Entry 9MH1 (electron microscopy, 2.10 A resolution); this record covers chains C and D of the 18 polymer chains in the assembly.

Chain C:
Molecule: Photosystem I iron-sulfur center
From: Dunaliella tertiolecta
Notes: EC 1.97.1.12
Amino-acid sequence (81 residues; numbered 1 to 81; the number before each row is that of its first residue):
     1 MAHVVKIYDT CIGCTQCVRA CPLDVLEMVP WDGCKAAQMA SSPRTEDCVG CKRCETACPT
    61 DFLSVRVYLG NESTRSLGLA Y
Unresolved in the structure: 1
Bound ions: 4Fe-4S cluster Fe site 1: C11, C14, C17, C58; 4Fe-4S cluster Fe site 2: C21, C48, C51, C54
Residues lining bound ligands:
  - 4Fe-4S cluster (SF4), molecule 1: V5, A20, C21, P22, L23, V25, L26, C48, V49, G50, C51, K52, R53, C54, V67
  - 4Fe-4S cluster (SF4), molecule 2: I7, C11, I12, G13, C14, T15, Q16, C17, M28, A40, C54, A57, C58, P59, T60, S64, V65

Chain D:
Molecule: Photosystem I reaction center subunit II, chloroplastic
From: Dunaliella tertiolecta
Amino-acid sequence (193 residues; row label = number of the first residue in the row):
     1 MQALRSTSAA SRASCRPSYE GRRAAFVVRA EAAPAAGAPP AAPKKKAPPP PWKQPELDPD
    61 TPSPIFGGST GGLLRKAQVE EFYVTTWESP KEQIFEMPTG GAAIMRKGPN LLKFARKEQC
   121 LALTTQLRTK FKMTPCFYRV YADGKVEYLH PKDGVYPEKV NAGRVGVNQN MRSIGENVDP
   181 IKVKFTGSQP FTI
Unresolved in the structure: 1-50

How chain C and chain D interact:
Pairs across the interface - 76 pairs, chain C then chain D:
  V4(C) - F191(D)  hydrophobic
  V5(C) - N168(D)  hydrogen bond (backbone-side chain)
  K6(C) - N168(D)  hydrogen bond
  K6(C) - N170(D)
  K6(C) - F191(D)
  I7(C) - N168(D)  hydrogen bond (backbone-backbone)
  I7(C) - Q169(D)
  I7(C) - N170(D)  hydrogen bond (backbone-backbone)
  Y8(C) - N170(D)
  Y8(C) - R172(D)
  Y8(C) - I174(D)  hydrophobic
  Y8(C) - N177(D)
  D9(C) - N170(D)
  D9(C) - M171(D)
  D9(C) - R172(D)  hydrogen bond (side chain-backbone)
  D9(C) - S173(D)  hydrogen bond (side chain-backbone)
  T10(C) - S173(D)
  T15(C) - E158(D)
  V18(C) - P157(D)  hydrophobic
  R19(C) - E158(D)
  C21(C) - L121(D)
  P22(C) - E118(D)
  P22(C) - L121(D)
  L23(C) - K117(D)  hydrogen bond (backbone-side chain)
  L23(C) - E118(D)
  L23(C) - L121(D)
  D24(C) - K117(D)  hydrogen bond (backbone-side chain)
  D24(C) - L121(D)
  D24(C) - L149(D)
  D24(C) - H150(D)  salt bridge
  D24(C) - P157(D)
  L26(C) - P157(D)
  E27(C) - K152(D)
  E27(C) - P157(D)
  E27(C) - R164(D)  salt bridge
  M28(C) - P157(D)
  M28(C) - E158(D)
  M28(C) - K159(D)
  M28(C) - V160(D)
  M28(C) - R164(D)  hydrogen bond (backbone-side chain)
  V29(C) - R164(D)
  V29(C) - V165(D)
  V29(C) - G166(D)
  V29(C) - Q169(D)
  P30(C) - A162(D)  hydrophobic
  Q38(C) - V160(D)
  M39(C) - Q169(D)
  M39(C) - M171(D)  hydrophobic
  A40(C) - Q169(D)  hydrogen bond (backbone-side chain)
  S41(C) - G166(D)
  S41(C) - V167(D)
  S41(C) - Q169(D)
  S42(C) - V167(D)
  S42(C) - N168(D)
  P43(C) - V167(D)  hydrophobic
  R44(C) - K152(D)
  D47(C) - K117(D)  salt bridge
  D47(C) - R139(D)  salt bridge
  F62(C) - I174(D)  hydrophobic
  L63(C) - I174(D)
  R66(C) - I174(D)
  Y68(C) - F191(D)  hydrophobic
  T74(C) - K76(D)
  T74(C) - E80(D)
  R75(C) - E81(D)  salt bridge
  R75(C) - R139(D)
  R75(C) - Y141(D)  hydrogen bond
  G78(C) - R116(D)  hydrogen bond (backbone-side chain)
  L79(C) - K76(D)  hydrogen bond (backbone-side chain)
  L79(C) - R116(D)
  A80(C) - L74(D)
  A80(C) - K76(D)
  A80(C) - A115(D)
  A80(C) - R116(D)
  Y81(C) - L74(D)  hydrophobic
  Y81(C) - K76(D)
Other interface residues (no listed pair), chain C (40 interface residues in all): T45, V49, R53
Other interface residues (no listed pair), chain D (35 interface residues in all): Y83, G175, T192

Overview:
40 residues of chain C face 35 of chain D across their interface; the contacts include 13 hydrogen bonds and 5
salt bridges. Polar pairs include D24(C)-H150(D), E27(C)-R164(D) and D47(C)-K117(D). Ligands of chain C:
4Fe-4S cluster.
Here chain C is Photosystem I iron-sulfur center and chain D is Photosystem I reaction center subunit II,
chloroplastic, both from Dunaliella tertiolecta. Entry 9MH1 (Dunaliella tertiolecta PSI-LHCI supercomplex) was
determined by electron microscopy (same publication as 9MGW, 9MGZ and 9MH0).
